Entry 7LIV (electron microscopy, 3.60 A resolution); this record covers chains C and q of the 12 polymer chains in the assembly.

== Chain C ==
Name: Major capsid protein
Organism: Human cytomegalovirus (strain AD169)
UniProt: P16729 (MCP_HCMVA); numbering as in UniProt (aligned over 1-1370)
Amino-acid sequence (1370 residues; numbered 1 to 1370; the number before each row is that of its first residue):
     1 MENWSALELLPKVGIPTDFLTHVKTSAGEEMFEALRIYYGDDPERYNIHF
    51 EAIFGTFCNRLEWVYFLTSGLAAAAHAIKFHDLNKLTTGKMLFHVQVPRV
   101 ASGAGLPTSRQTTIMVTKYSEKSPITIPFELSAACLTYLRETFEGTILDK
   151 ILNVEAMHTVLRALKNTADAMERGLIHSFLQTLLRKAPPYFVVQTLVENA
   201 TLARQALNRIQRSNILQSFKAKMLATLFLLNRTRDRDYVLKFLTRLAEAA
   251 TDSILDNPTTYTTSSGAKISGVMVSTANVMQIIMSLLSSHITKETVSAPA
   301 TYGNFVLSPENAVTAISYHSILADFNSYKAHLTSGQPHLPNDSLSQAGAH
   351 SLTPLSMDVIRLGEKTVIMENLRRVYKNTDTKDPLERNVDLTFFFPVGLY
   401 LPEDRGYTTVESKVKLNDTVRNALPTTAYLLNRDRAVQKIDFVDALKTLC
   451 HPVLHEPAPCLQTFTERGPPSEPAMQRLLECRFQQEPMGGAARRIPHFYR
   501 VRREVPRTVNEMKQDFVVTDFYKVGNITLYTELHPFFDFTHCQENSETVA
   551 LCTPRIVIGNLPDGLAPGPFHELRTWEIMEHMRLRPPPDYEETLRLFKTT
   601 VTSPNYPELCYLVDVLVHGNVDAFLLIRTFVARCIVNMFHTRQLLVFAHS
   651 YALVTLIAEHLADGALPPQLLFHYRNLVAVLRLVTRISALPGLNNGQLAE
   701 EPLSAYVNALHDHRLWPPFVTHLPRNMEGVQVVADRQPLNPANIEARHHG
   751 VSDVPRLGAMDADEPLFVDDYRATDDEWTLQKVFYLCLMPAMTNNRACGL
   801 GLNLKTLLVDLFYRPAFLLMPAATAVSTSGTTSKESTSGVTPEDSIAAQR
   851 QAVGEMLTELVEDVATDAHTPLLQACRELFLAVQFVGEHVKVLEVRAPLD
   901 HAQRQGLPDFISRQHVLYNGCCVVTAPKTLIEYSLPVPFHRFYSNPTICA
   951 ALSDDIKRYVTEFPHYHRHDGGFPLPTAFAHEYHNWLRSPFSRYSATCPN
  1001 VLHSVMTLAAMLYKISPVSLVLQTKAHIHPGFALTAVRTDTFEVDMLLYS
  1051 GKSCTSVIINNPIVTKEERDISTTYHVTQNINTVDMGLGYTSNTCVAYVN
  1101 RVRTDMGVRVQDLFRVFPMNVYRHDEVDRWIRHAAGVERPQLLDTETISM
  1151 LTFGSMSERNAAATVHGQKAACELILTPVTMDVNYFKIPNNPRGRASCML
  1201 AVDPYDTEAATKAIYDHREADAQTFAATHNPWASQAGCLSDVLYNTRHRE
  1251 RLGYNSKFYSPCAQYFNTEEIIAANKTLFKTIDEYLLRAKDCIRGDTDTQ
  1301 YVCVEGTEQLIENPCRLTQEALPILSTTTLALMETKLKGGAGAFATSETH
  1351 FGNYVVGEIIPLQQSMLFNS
Disordered / not traced: 823-844
Disulfide bonds: C1292-C1303

== Chain q ==
Name: Triplex capsid protein 2
Organism: Human cytomegalovirus (strain AD169)
UniProt: P16728 (TRX2_HCMVA); residues 1-306 here = UniProt positions 1-306
Amino-acid sequence (306 residues; each row starts with the number of its first residue):
     1 MAAMEANIFCTFDHKLSIADVGKLTKLVAAVVPIPQRLHLIKHYQLGLHQ
    51 FVDHTRGYVRLRGLLRNMTLTLMRRVEGNQILLHVPTHGLLYTVLNTGPV
   101 TWEKGDALCVLPPLFHGPLARENLLTLGQWELVLPWIVPMPLALEINQRL
   151 LIMGLFSLDRSYEEVKAAVQQLQTITFRDATFTIPDPVIDQHLLIDMKTA
   201 CLSMSMVANLASELTMTYVRKLALEDSSMLLVKCQELLMRLDRERSVGEP
   251 RTPARPQHVSPDDEIARLSALFVMLRQLDDLIREQVVFTVCDVSPDNKSA
   301 TCIFKG
Disordered / not traced: 242-306

== Interface between chain C and chain q ==
Contacting residue pairs (20):
  E33(C) - K15(q)
  R1069(C) - L91(q)
  R1069(C) - Y92(q)
  I1071(C) - T93(q)
  P1118(C) - M229(q)
  M1119(C) - S228(q)
  M1119(C) - M229(q)  hydrogen bond (backbone-backbone)
  V1121(C) - S228(q)
  V1121(C) - M229(q)
  R1129(C) - E236(q)  salt bridge
  R1132(C) - M229(q)
  R1139(C) - M229(q)  hydrogen bond
  R1139(C) - V232(q)
  P1140(C) - K233(q)  hydrogen bond (backbone-side chain)
  Q1141(C) - K233(q)
  Q1141(C) - E236(q)
  L1143(C) - K233(q)
  L1143(C) - L237(q)  hydrophobic
  I1148(C) - L230(q)  hydrophobic
  L1151(C) - M229(q)  hydrophobic
Also at the interface, not in a pair above, chain C (17 interface residues in all): E1068, D1070, L1142
Also at the interface, not in a pair above, chain q (14 interface residues in all): R74, H84, S227

== Summary ==
The interface between chain C and chain q involves 17 residues on one side and 14 on the other; the contacts
include 3 hydrogen bonds and 1 salt bridge. Among the polar pairs are R1129(C)-E236(q), R1139(C)-M229(q) and
P1140(C)-K233(q).
Here chain C is Major capsid protein and chain q is Triplex capsid protein 2, both from Human cytomegalovirus
(strain AD169). Entry 7LIV (Structure of human transfer RNA visualized in the cytomegalovirus, a DNA virus)
was determined by electron microscopy, deposited together with 7LJ3.
